PDB entry 6RE9 | electron microscopy, 3.90 A resolution | chains G and H of the 31 polymer chains in the assembly

Chain G (and H):
Name: Mitochondrial ATP synthase subunit c
From: Polytomella sp. Pringsheim 198.80
Notes: chain H of this document is another copy of the same molecule, construct and numbering; everything in this record applies to it too
UniProtKB: D7P7X5 (D7P7X5_9CHLO); residue numbers follow UniProt; this construct covers 1-127
Sequence (127 residues; numbered 1 to 127; the number before each row is that of its first residue):
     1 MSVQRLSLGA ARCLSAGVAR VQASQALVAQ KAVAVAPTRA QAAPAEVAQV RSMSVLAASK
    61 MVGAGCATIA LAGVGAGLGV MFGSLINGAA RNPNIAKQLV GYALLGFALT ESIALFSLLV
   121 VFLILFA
Unresolved in the structure: 1-53

Chain G / chain H interface:
Pairs across the interface (76; chain G residue first):
  Ser54(G) with Val55(H); Leu56(H)
  Ala57(G) with Leu56(H), hydrophobic
  Ala58(G) with Val55(H); Leu56(H), hydrophobic; Ser59(H), hydrogen bond (backbone-side chain)
  Met61(G) with Ser59(H); Lys60(H); Gly63(H)
  Val62(G) with Ser59(H); Val62(H), hydrophobic; Gly63(H)
  Gly65(G) with Gly63(H); Cys66(H); Ala67(H)
  Cys66(G) with Cys66(H), hydrogen bond (backbone-side chain)
  Thr68(G) with Ala67(H); Ala70(H); Ser117(H); Val120(H)
  Ile69(G) with Cys66(H); Ile69(H), hydrophobic
  Leu71(G) with Ile113(H), hydrophobic; Phe116(H), hydrophobic; Ser117(H)
  Ala72(G) with Ala70(H); Gly73(H)
  Val74(G) with Ile113(H), hydrophobic
  Gly75(G) with Gly73(H); Val74(H); Gly77(H)
  Ala76(G) with Gly73(H), hydrogen bond (backbone-backbone); Gly77(H)
  Leu78(G) with Leu109(H); Thr110(H); Ile113(H), hydrophobic
  Gly79(G) with Gly77(H); Met81(H); Thr110(H)
  Phe82(G) with Met81(H); Leu105(H), hydrophobic; Gly106(H); Leu109(H), hydrophobic
  Gly83(G) with Met81(H); Ser84(H), hydrogen bond (backbone-side chain)
  Ile86(G) with Met81(H); Ser84(H); Leu85(H), hydrophobic; Leu99(H); Ala103(H), hydrophobic
  Asn87(G) with Ser84(H); Asn87(H), hydrogen bond; Gly88(H), hydrogen bond (side chain-backbone)
  Ala89(G) with Ile95(H); Tyr102(H), hydrophobic
  Ala90(G) with Gly88(H); Asn92(H), hydrogen bond (backbone-side chain); Ile95(H), hydrophobic; Leu99(H), hydrophobic
  Arg91(G) with Arg91(H)
  Pro93(G) with Ile95(H), hydrophobic
  Ala96(G) with Gln98(H); Tyr102(H)
  Lys97(G) with Tyr102(H)
  Val100(G) with Tyr102(H), hydrophobic
  Phe107(G) with Leu109(H), hydrophobic
  Glu111(G) with Ser112(H), hydrogen bond; Ile113(H); Phe116(H)
  Leu115(G) with Phe116(H), hydrophobic
  Leu118(G) with Phe116(H), hydrophobic; Val120(H), hydrophobic
  Val121(G) with Val120(H), hydrophobic
  Phe122(G) with Leu123(H), hydrophobic
  Leu125(G) with Leu123(H), hydrophobic; Ile124(H), hydrophobic
Interface residues without a listed pair, chain G (39 interface residues in all): Ser59, Ala64, Val80, Leu104, Phe126
Interface residues without a listed pair, chain H (38 interface residues in all): Val80, Ala127

Overview:
Chain G and chain H form an interface of 39 and 38 residues respectively, with 8 hydrogen bonds. Among the
polar pairs are Ala58(G)-Ser59(H), Cys66(G)-Cys66(H) and Gly83(G)-Ser84(H).
Both chains are Mitochondrial ATP synthase subunit c (Polytomella sp. Pringsheim 198.80). Entry 6RE9 (Cryo-EM
structure of Polytomella F-ATP synthase, Rotary substate 2D, monomer-masked refinement) was determined by
electron microscopy (same publication as 6RD4, 6RD5, 6RD6, 6RD7, 6RD8, 6RD9 and 46 further entries).
